5UQL - chain A; structure by X-ray diffraction, 1.97 A resolution.

[Chain A]
Protein: Toxin A
Organism: Clostridioides difficile
Notes: EC 3.4.22.-
UniProtKB: P16154 (TOXA_CLODI); residue numbers follow UniProt; this construct covers 1-544
Sequence (558 residues; each row starts with the number of its first residue):
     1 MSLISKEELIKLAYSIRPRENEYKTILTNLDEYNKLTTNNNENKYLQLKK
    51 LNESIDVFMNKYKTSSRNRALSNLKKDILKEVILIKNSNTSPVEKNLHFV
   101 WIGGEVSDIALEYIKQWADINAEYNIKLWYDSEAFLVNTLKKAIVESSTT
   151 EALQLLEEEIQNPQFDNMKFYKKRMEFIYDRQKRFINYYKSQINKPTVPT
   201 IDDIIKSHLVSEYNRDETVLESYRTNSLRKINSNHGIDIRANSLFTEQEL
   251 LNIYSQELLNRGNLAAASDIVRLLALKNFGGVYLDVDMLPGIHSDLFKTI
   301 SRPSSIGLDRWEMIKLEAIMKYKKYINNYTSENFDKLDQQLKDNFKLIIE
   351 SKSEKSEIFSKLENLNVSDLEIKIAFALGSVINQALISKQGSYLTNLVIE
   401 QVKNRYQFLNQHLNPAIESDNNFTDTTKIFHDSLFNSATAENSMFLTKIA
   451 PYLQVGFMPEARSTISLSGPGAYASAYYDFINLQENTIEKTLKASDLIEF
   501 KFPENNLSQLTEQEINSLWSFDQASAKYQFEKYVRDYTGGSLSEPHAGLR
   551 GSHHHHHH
Unresolved in the structure: 543-558
Construct notes: expression tag (545-558)
Ion coordination: Mn2+: D287, E514 (together with U2F)
Ligand contacts: U2F (uridine-5'-diphosphate-2-deoxy-2-fluoro-alpha-D-glucose): V100, W101, I102, N138, L264, A265, S268, D269, R272, Y283, D285, V286, D287, I382, N383, Q384, T464, I465, G469, P470, E514, N516, S517, L518, W519
From the paper describing this entry:
  - binding site for U2F: W101, Y283

[In short]
Chain A binds compound U2F. D287 and E514 form the Mn2+ site. The paper reports a binding site for U2F at W101
and Y283.
Chain A is Toxin A (Clostridioides difficile); the structure, Clostridium difficile toxin A (TcdA)
glucosyltransferase domain in complex with U2F, was determined by X-ray diffraction (same publication as 5UQK,
5UQM, 5UQN and 5UQT).
